6VTT - chains F and E of the 8 polymer chains in the assembly; structure by electron microscopy, 3.70 A resolution.

Chain F:
Name: Envelope glycoprotein gp120
Organism: Human immunodeficiency virus 1
Chain sequence (471 residues; numbered 33 to 513 plus 6 insertion-coded residues; 16 numbers in that range are skipped by the numbering (no residue carries them; nothing is unmodelled there); the number before each row is that of its first residue; a row labelled like 187A-187D holds insertion residues (187A, then the next letters in order)):
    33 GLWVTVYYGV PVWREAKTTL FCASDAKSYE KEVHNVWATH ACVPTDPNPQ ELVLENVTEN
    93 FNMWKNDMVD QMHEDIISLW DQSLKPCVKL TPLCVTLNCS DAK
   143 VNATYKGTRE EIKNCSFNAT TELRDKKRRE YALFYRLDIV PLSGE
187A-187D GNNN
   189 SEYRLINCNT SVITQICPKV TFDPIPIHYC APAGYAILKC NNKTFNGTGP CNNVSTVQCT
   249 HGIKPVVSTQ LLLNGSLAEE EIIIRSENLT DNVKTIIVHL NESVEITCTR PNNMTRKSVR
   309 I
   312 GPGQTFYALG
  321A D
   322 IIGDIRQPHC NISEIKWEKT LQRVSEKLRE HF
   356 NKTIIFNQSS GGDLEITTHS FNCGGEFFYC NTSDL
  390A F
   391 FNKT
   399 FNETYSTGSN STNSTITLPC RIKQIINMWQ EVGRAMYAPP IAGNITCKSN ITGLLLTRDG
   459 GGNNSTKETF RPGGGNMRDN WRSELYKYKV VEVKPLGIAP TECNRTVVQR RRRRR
Unresolved in the structure: 33, 61-63, 143-151, 187A-187D, 399-410, 461-463, 505-513
Disulfides: Cys54-Cys74, Cys126-Cys196, Cys131-Cys157, Cys218-Cys247, Cys228-Cys239, Cys296-Cys331, Cys378-Cys445, Cys385-Cys418
Glycans and other covalent adducts: N-acetylglucosamine (NAG) linked to Asn88, Asn130, Asn156, Asn160, Asn197, Asn230, Asn234, Asn241, Asn262, Asn276, Asn289, Asn301, Asn332, Asn356, Asn362, Asn386, Asn442, Asn448, Asn502

Chain E:
Name: Envelope glycoprotein gp120
Organism: Human immunodeficiency virus 1
Chain sequence (471 residues; row label = number of the first residue in the row; note: 16 numbers in that range are skipped by the numbering (no residue carries them; nothing is unmodelled there); a row labelled like 187A-187D holds insertion residues (187A, then the next letters in order)):
    33 GLWVTVYYGV PVWREAKTTL FCASDAKSYE KEVHNVWATH ACVPTDPNPQ ELVLENVTEN
    93 FNMWKNDMVD QMHEDIISLW DQSLKPCVKL TPLCVTLNCS DAKV
   144 NATYKGTREE IKNCSFNATT ELRDKKRREY ALFYRLDIVP LSGE
187A-187D GNNN
   189 SEYRLINCNT SVITQICPKV TFDPIPIHYC APAGYAILKC NNKTFNGTGP CNNVSTVQCT
   249 HGIKPVVSTQ LLLNGSLAEE EIIIRSENLT DNVKTIIVHL NESVEITCTR PNNMTRKSVR
   309 I
   312 GPGQTFYALG
  321A D
   322 IIGDIRQPHC NISEIKWEKT LQRVSEKLRE HF
   356 NKTIIFNQSS GGDLEITTHS FNCGGEFFYC NTSDL
  390A F
   391 FNKT
   399 FNETYSTGSN STNSTITLPC RIKQIINMWQ EVGRAMYAPP IAGNITCKSN ITGLLLTRDG
   459 GGNNSTKETF RPGGGNMRDN WRSELYKYKV VEVKPLGIAP TECNRTVVQR RRRRR
Unresolved in the structure: 33, 61-63, 144-151, 187A-187D, 399-409, 460-463, 505-513
Disulfides: Cys54-Cys74, Cys126-Cys196, Cys131-Cys157, Cys218-Cys247, Cys228-Cys239, Cys296-Cys331, Cys378-Cys445, Cys385-Cys418
Glycans and other covalent adducts: N-acetylglucosamine (NAG) linked to Asn88, Asn130, Asn156, Asn160, Asn197, Asn230, Asn234, Asn241, Asn262, Asn276, Asn289, Asn301, Asn332, Asn356, Asn362, Asn386, Asn442, Asn448, Asn502

Chain F / chain E interface:
Pairs across the interface - 16 pairs, chain F then chain E:
  Glu164(F) - Arg192(E)  salt bridge
  Glu164(F) - Cys196(E)
  Glu164(F) - Asn197(E)
  Leu165(F) - Cys126(E)
  Leu165(F) - Thr128(E)
  Leu165(F) - Leu184(E)  hydrophobic
  Leu165(F) - Arg192(E)
  Arg166(F) - Thr123(E)  hydrogen bond (side chain-backbone)
  Arg166(F) - Pro124(E)
  Arg166(F) - Cys126(E)  hydrogen bond (backbone-backbone)
  Asp167(F) - Val127(E)
  Asp167(F) - Thr128(E)
  Arg308(F) - Asn197(E)  hydrogen bond (side chain-backbone)
  Pro313(F) - Cys126(E)  hydrophobic
  Pro313(F) - Cys196(E)
  Gly314(F) - Ser199(E)
Also at the interface, not in a pair above, chain F (8 interface residues in all): Lys168
Also at the interface, not in a pair above, chain E (14 interface residues in all): Asn160, Glu190, Thr198, Val200

Overview:
8 residues of chain F face 14 of chain E across their interface, with 3 hydrogen bonds and 1 salt bridge.
Among the polar pairs are Glu164(F)-Arg192(E), Arg166(F)-Thr123(E) and Arg308(F)-Asn197(E). Covalently linked
N-acetylglucosamine: at Asn88(F), Asn130(F), Asn156(F), Asn160(F), Asn197(F) and Asn230(F) and 13 more.
Chain F and chain E are both Envelope glycoprotein gp120 (Human immunodeficiency virus 1); the structure,
Cryo-EM Structure of CAP256-VRC26.25 Fab bound to HIV-1 Env trimer CAP256.wk34.c80 SOSIP.RnS2, was determined
by electron microscopy together with 6VRW from the same study.
